3AIK - chains A and D; structure by X-ray diffraction, 1.95 A resolution.

# Chain A (and D)
Name: 303aa long hypothetical esterase
Organism: Sulfolobus tokodaii
Notes: EC 3.1.1.1; chain D of this document is another copy of the same molecule, construct and numbering; everything in this record applies to it too
Reference sequence: Q976W8 (Q976W8_SULTO); residues 1-303 here = UniProt positions 1-303
Sequence (323 residues; numbered -19 to 303; the number before each row is that of its first residue; numbers below 1 keep their minus sign (Met-19 is residue -19)):
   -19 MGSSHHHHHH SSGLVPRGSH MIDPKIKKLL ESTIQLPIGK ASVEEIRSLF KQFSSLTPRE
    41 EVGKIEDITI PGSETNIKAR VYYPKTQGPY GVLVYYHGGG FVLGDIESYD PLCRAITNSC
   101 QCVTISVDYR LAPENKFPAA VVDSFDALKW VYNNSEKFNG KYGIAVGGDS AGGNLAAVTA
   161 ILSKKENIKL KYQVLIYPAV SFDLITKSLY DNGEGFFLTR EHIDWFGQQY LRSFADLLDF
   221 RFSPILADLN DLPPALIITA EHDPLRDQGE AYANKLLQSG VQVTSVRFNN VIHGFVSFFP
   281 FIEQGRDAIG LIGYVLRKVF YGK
Unresolved in the structure: -19 to 20
Sequence notes: expression tag (-19 to 0)
Disulfide bonds: Cys100-Cys102

# Chain A / chain D interface
Pairs across the interface (43; chain A residue first):
  Glu250(A) - Asn269(D)
  Asn254(A) - Asn270(D)
  Leu257(A) - Asn270(D)
  Val263(A) - Gln284(D)  hydrogen bond (backbone-side chain)
  Thr264(A) - Phe268(D)
  Thr264(A) - Gln284(D)
  Thr264(A) - Asp287(D)  hydrogen bond
  Ser265(A) - Phe268(D)
  Ser265(A) - Asn269(D)  hydrogen bond (backbone-backbone)
  Ser265(A) - Asn270(D)
  Val266(A) - Val266(D)  hydrophobic
  Val266(A) - Arg267(D)
  Val266(A) - Phe268(D)  hydrophobic
  Arg267(A) - Ser265(D)
  Arg267(A) - Val266(D)
  Arg267(A) - Arg267(D)  hydrogen bond (backbone-backbone)
  Arg267(A) - Asn269(D)
  Phe268(A) - Ser265(D)
  Phe268(A) - Val266(D)  hydrophobic
  Asn269(A) - Glu250(D)
  Asn269(A) - Ser265(D)  hydrogen bond (backbone-backbone)
  Asn270(A) - Asn254(D)
  Asn270(A) - Leu257(D)
  Asn270(A) - Ser265(D)
  Glu283(A) - Lys298(D)  salt bridge
  Gln284(A) - Gln262(D)
  Gln284(A) - Val263(D)  hydrogen bond (side chain-backbone)
  Gln284(A) - Thr264(D)
  Arg286(A) - Tyr294(D)
  Asp287(A) - Thr264(D)  hydrogen bond
  Asp287(A) - Leu291(D)
  Asp287(A) - Tyr294(D)
  Asp287(A) - Val295(D)
  Asp287(A) - Lys298(D)  salt bridge
  Gly290(A) - Tyr294(D)
  Leu291(A) - Asp287(D)
  Tyr294(A) - Arg286(D)
  Tyr294(A) - Asp287(D)
  Tyr294(A) - Gly290(D)
  Val295(A) - Asp287(D)
  Arg297(A) - Arg297(D)
  Lys298(A) - Glu283(D)  salt bridge
  Lys298(A) - Asp287(D)  salt bridge
Also at the interface, not in a pair above, chain A (24 interface residues in all): Tyr172, Ala253, Gln262
Also at the interface, not in a pair above, chain D (23 interface residues in all): Tyr172

# Summary
24 residues of chain A and 23 residues of chain D are in contact, with 7 hydrogen bonds and 4 salt bridges.
Polar pairs include Glu283(A)-Lys298(D), Asp287(A)-Lys298(D) and Val263(A)-Gln284(D).
Chain A and chain D are both 303aa long hypothetical esterase (Sulfolobus tokodaii); the structure, Crystal
structure of a HSL-like carboxylesterase from Sulfolobus tokodaii, was determined by X-ray diffraction
together with 3AIL, 3AIM, 3AIN and 3AIO from the same study.
